PDB entry 6X5A | electron microscopy, 4.36 A resolution (low resolution: residue-level contacts below are approximate; hydrogen-bond / salt-bridge calls are withheld) | chains G and I of the 11 polymer chains in the assembly

[Chain G]
Name: Histone H2A type 1
From: Homo sapiens
Reference sequence: P0C0S8 (H2A1_HUMAN); residues 1-129 here correspond to UniProt positions 2-130 (UniProt number = residue number + 1)
Sequence (129 residues; each row starts with the number of its first residue):
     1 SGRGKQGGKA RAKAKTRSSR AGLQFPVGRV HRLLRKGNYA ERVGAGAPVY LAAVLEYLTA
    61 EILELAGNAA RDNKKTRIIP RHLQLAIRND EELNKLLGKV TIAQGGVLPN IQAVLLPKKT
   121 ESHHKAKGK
Disordered / not traced: 1-9, 117-129
UniProt features mapped onto this chain:
  - modified residue: Ser1 (N-acetylserine), Arg3 (Citrulline), Lys5 (N6-(2-hydroxyisobutyryl)lysine), Lys9 (N6-(2-hydroxyisobutyryl)lysine), Lys13 (N6-(beta-hydroxybutyryl)lysine), Lys36 (N6-(2-hydroxyisobutyryl)lysine), Lys74 (N6-(2-hydroxyisobutyryl)lysine), Lys75 (N6-(2-hydroxyisobutyryl)lysine), Lys95 (N6-(2-hydroxyisobutyryl)lysine), Lys99 (N6-glutaryllysine), Gln104 (N5-methylglutamine), Lys118 (N6-(2-hydroxyisobutyryl)lysine), Lys119 (N6-crotonyllysine), Thr120 (Phosphothreonine), Lys125 (N6-crotonyllysine)
  - cross-link (Glycyl lysine isopeptide (Lys-Gly)): Lys13 (interchain with G-Cter in ubiquitin), Lys15 (interchain with G-Cter in ubiquitin), Lys119 (interchain with G-Cter in ubiquitin)

[Chain I]
Molecule: natural (147-nt DNA)
From: Homo sapiens
Sequence (147 nucleotides; each row starts with the number of its first residue; numbering starts at 0):
     0 CTGGAGAATC CCGGTGCCGA GGCCGCTCAA TTGGTCGTAG ACAGCTCTAG CACCGCTTAA
    60 ACGCACGTAC GCGCTGTCCC CCGCGTTTTA ACCGCCAAGG GGATTACTCC CTAGTCTCCA
   120 GGCACGTGTC AGATATATAC ATCCTGT
Disordered / not traced: 0, 146

[Chain G / chain I interface]
Residue-residue contacts - 15 pairs, chain G then chain I:
  Arg11(G) - DC117(I)
  Arg11(G) - DC118(I)
  Lys13(G) - DA119(I)
  Arg29(G) - DG121(I)
  Arg29(G) - DC122(I)
  Arg42(G) - DT111(I)
  Arg42(G) - DA112(I)
  Val43(G) - DT111(I)
  Val43(G) - DA112(I)
  Gly44(G) - DT111(I)
  Ala45(G) - DT111(I)
  Thr76(G) - DA130(I)
  Thr76(G) - DG131(I)
  Arg77(G) - DA130(I)
  Arg77(G) - DG131(I)
Also at the interface, not in a pair above, chain G (11 interface residues in all): His31, Lys75
Also at the interface, not in a pair above, chain I (10 interface residues in all): DC110

[In short]
11 residues of chain G and 10 residues of chain I are in contact.
Here chain G is Histone H2A type 1 and chain I is natural (147-nt DNA), both from Homo sapiens. Entry 6X5A
(The mouse cGAS catalytic domain binding to human nucleosome that purified from HEK293T cells) was determined
by electron microscopy (same publication as 6X59 and 6XJD).
